Entry 1OWC (X-ray diffraction, 2.20 A resolution); this record covers chains A and B.

Chain A:
Name: Citrate synthase
From: Escherichia coli
Notes: EC 2.3.3.1
Reference sequence: P0ABH7 (CISY_ECOLI); residues 0-426 here correspond to UniProt positions 1-427 (UniProt number = residue number + 1)
Sequence (427 residues; row label = number of the first residue in the row; numbering starts at 0):
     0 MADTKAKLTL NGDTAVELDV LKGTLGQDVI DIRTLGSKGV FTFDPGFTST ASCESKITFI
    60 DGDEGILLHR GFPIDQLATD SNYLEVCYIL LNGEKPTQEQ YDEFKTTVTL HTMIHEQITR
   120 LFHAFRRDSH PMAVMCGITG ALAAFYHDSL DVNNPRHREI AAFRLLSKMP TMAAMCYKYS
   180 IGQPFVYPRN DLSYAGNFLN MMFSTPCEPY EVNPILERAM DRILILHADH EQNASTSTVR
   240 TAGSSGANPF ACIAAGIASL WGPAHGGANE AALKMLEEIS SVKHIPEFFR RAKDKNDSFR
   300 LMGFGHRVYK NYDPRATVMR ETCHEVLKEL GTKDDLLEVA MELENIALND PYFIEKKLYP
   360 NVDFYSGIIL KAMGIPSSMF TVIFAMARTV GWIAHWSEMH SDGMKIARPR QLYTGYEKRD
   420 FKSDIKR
Disordered / not traced: 0
Sequence notes: engineered mutation L109 (Arg110 in P0ABH7)
UniProt features mapped onto this chain:
  - active site: H305, D362
  - modified residue: K282 (N6-acetyllysine)

Chain B:
Name: Citrate synthase
From: Escherichia coli
Notes: EC 2.3.3.1
Reference sequence: P0ABH7 (CISY_ECOLI); residues 1000-1426 here correspond to UniProt positions 1-427 (UniProt number = residue number - 999)
Sequence (427 residues; row label = number of the first residue in the row):
  1000 MADTKAKLTL NGDTAVELDV LKGTLGQDVI DIRTLGSKGV FTFDPGFTST ASCESKITFI
  1060 DGDEGILLHR GFPIDQLATD SNYLEVCYIL LNGEKPTQEQ YDEFKTTVTL HTMIHEQITR
  1120 LFHAFRRDSH PMAVMCGITG ALAAFYHDSL DVNNPRHREI AAFRLLSKMP TMAAMCYKYS
  1180 IGQPFVYPRN DLSYAGNFLN MMFSTPCEPY EVNPILERAM DRILILHADH EQNASTSTVR
  1240 TAGSSGANPF ACIAAGIASL WGPAHGGANE AALKMLEEIS SVKHIPEFFR RAKDKNDSFR
  1300 LMGFGHRVYK NYDPRATVMR ETCHEVLKEL GTKDDLLEVA MELENIALND PYFIEKKLYP
  1360 NVDFYSGIIL KAMGIPSSMF TVIFAMARTV GWIAHWSEMH SDGMKIARPR QLYTGYEKRD
  1420 FKSDIKR
Disordered / not traced: 1000
Sequence notes: engineered mutation L1109 (Arg110 in P0ABH7)
UniProt features mapped onto this chain:
  - active site: H1305, D1362
  - modified residue: K1282 (N6-acetyllysine)

Chain A / chain B interface:
Contacting residue pairs (319):
  T3(A) - G1011(B)
  T3(A) - D1012(B)
  L7(A) - N1010(B)
  T8(A) - T1008(B)
  T8(A) - L1009(B)
  T8(A) - N1010(B)  hydrogen bond (backbone-backbone)
  L9(A) - L1007(B)  hydrophobic
  L9(A) - T1008(B)
  L9(A) - L1009(B)  hydrophobic
  L9(A) - I1029(B)  hydrophobic
  N10(A) - L1007(B)
  N10(A) - T1008(B)  hydrogen bond (backbone-backbone)
  G11(A) - T1003(B)  hydrogen bond (backbone-side chain)
  D12(A) - T1003(B)
  L20(A) - F1042(B)  hydrophobic
  K21(A) - L1411(B)
  G22(A) - L1411(B)
  G22(A) - Y1412(B)
  T23(A) - Y1412(B)  hydrogen bond (backbone-backbone)
  T23(A) - T1413(B)
  T23(A) - G1414(B)  hydrogen bond (side chain-backbone)
  T23(A) - E1416(B)
  L24(A) - Y1412(B)  hydrophobic
  L24(A) - Y1415(B)
  L24(A) - E1416(B)
  Q26(A) - G1038(B)
  Q26(A) - F1040(B)
  V28(A) - F1040(B)
  V28(A) - F1042(B)  hydrophobic
  V28(A) - L1411(B)  hydrophobic
  I29(A) - F1040(B)  hydrogen bond (backbone-backbone)
  I29(A) - T1041(B)
  I29(A) - F1042(B)  hydrogen bond (backbone-backbone)
  D30(A) - F1042(B)
  I31(A) - T1041(B)
  I31(A) - F1042(B)  hydrogen bond (backbone-backbone)
  I31(A) - D1043(B)
  I31(A) - S1048(B)
  I31(A) - T1049(B)
  R32(A) - F1042(B)
  R32(A) - D1043(B)
  R32(A) - P1044(B)
  R32(A) - S1048(B)
  G35(A) - S1048(B)  hydrogen bond (backbone-side chain)
  G38(A) - Q1026(B)
  V39(A) - I1029(B)  hydrophobic
  F40(A) - V1028(B)
  F40(A) - I1029(B)  hydrogen bond (backbone-backbone)
  F40(A) - T1047(B)
  F40(A) - S1048(B)
  T41(A) - V1028(B)
  T41(A) - I1029(B)
  T41(A) - I1031(B)
  T41(A) - S1048(B)  hydrogen bond (backbone-backbone)
  T41(A) - T1049(B)
  T41(A) - A1050(B)  hydrogen bond (backbone-backbone)
  F42(A) - L1020(B)  hydrophobic
  F42(A) - V1028(B)  hydrophobic
  F42(A) - I1029(B)  hydrogen bond (backbone-backbone)
  F42(A) - D1030(B)
  F42(A) - I1031(B)  hydrogen bond (backbone-backbone)
  F42(A) - R1032(B)
  F42(A) - A1050(B)
  F42(A) - C1052(B)
  F42(A) - E1053(B)
  D43(A) - I1031(B)
  D43(A) - A1050(B)  hydrogen bond (backbone-backbone)
  P44(A) - R1032(B)
  P44(A) - S1051(B)
  P44(A) - K1404(B)
  G45(A) - K1404(B)
  G45(A) - I1405(B)
  G45(A) - A1406(B)
  G45(A) - R1407(B)  hydrogen bond (backbone-backbone)
  G45(A) - P1408(B)
  F46(A) - F1046(B)  hydrophobic
  F46(A) - S1051(B)
  F46(A) - R1407(B)
  F46(A) - P1408(B)
  F46(A) - R1409(B)
  T47(A) - G1035(B)
  T47(A) - R1407(B)
  T47(A) - R1409(B)  hydrogen bond (backbone-side chain)
  S48(A) - I1031(B)  hydrogen bond (side chain-backbone)
  S48(A) - R1032(B)
  S48(A) - L1034(B)
  S48(A) - G1035(B)  hydrogen bond (side chain-backbone)
  S48(A) - F1040(B)
  S48(A) - T1041(B)  hydrogen bond (backbone-backbone)
  T49(A) - I1031(B)
  T49(A) - T1041(B)  hydrogen bond
  T49(A) - T1049(B)
  T49(A) - P1408(B)
  T49(A) - R1409(B)  hydrogen bond (backbone-backbone)
  A50(A) - T1041(B)  hydrogen bond (backbone-backbone)
  A50(A) - F1042(B)
  A50(A) - D1043(B)  hydrogen bond (backbone-backbone)
  A50(A) - R1409(B)
  A50(A) - Q1410(B)
  S51(A) - P1044(B)
  S51(A) - F1046(B)
  S51(A) - P1408(B)
  S51(A) - R1409(B)  hydrogen bond (backbone-backbone)
  C52(A) - F1042(B)
  C52(A) - Q1410(B)
  C52(A) - L1411(B)  hydrogen bond (backbone-backbone)
  E53(A) - F1042(B)
  E53(A) - L1411(B)
  E53(A) - T1413(B)  hydrogen bond
  S54(A) - Q1410(B)
  S54(A) - L1411(B)  hydrogen bond (backbone-backbone)
  S54(A) - Y1412(B)
  S54(A) - T1413(B)  hydrogen bond (backbone-backbone)
  S54(A) - G1414(B)
  K55(A) - Y1412(B)
  K55(A) - T1413(B)  hydrogen bond (side chain-backbone)
  K55(A) - G1414(B)
  T57(A) - Q1410(B)  hydrogen bond (backbone-side chain)
  T57(A) - Y1412(B)
  F58(A) - Y1412(B)  hydrophobic
  L67(A) - K1417(B)
  R69(A) - Y1415(B)
  R69(A) - R1418(B)  hydrogen bond (backbone-side chain)
  G70(A) - Y1412(B)
  G70(A) - Y1415(B)
  G70(A) - E1416(B)
  G70(A) - K1417(B)
  G70(A) - R1418(B)  hydrogen bond (backbone-backbone)
  F71(A) - R1418(B)
  F71(A) - D1419(B)
  F71(A) - F1420(B)  hydrophobic
  P72(A) - K1417(B)
  P72(A) - R1418(B)
  Q75(A) - D1419(B)  hydrogen bond
  Q75(A) - F1420(B)  hydrogen bond (side chain-backbone)
  D79(A) - F1420(B)
  S80(A) - F1420(B)
  E84(A) - F1420(B)
  E84(A) - S1422(B)  hydrogen bond
  E84(A) - I1424(B)
  I88(A) - F1420(B)  hydrophobic
  G92(A) - Y1415(B)
  G92(A) - R1418(B)  hydrogen bond (backbone-side chain)
  E93(A) - Y1415(B)  hydrogen bond
  E93(A) - R1418(B)  salt bridge
  K94(A) - R1418(B)
  K94(A) - F1420(B)
  K94(A) - K1421(B)
  P95(A) - I1424(B)
  T96(A) - I1424(B)
  Q97(A) - I1424(B)
  Q97(A) - K1425(B)  hydrogen bond (side chain-backbone)
  Y100(A) - I1424(B)  hydrophobic
  Y100(A) - R1426(B)  hydrogen bond (side chain-backbone)
  D101(A) - R1426(B)  hydrogen bond (backbone-side chain)
  K104(A) - R1426(B)
  T105(A) - R1426(B)
  H114(A) - R1125(B)
  Q116(A) - A1123(B)  hydrogen bond (side chain-backbone)
  R119(A) - H1122(B)  hydrogen bond (side chain-backbone)
  R119(A) - A1123(B)
  L120(A) - L1120(B)  hydrophobic
  L120(A) - A1123(B)  hydrophobic
  L120(A) - F1124(B)  hydrophobic
  A123(A) - Q1116(B)  hydrogen bond (backbone-side chain)
  A123(A) - R1119(B)
  A123(A) - L1120(B)  hydrophobic
  A123(A) - F1144(B)
  F124(A) - L1120(B)  hydrophobic
  F124(A) - A1140(B)  hydrophobic
  F124(A) - A1143(B)  hydrophobic
  R125(A) - H1114(B)
  R125(A) - F1144(B)  hydrogen bond (side chain-backbone)
  R125(A) - H1146(B)
  S128(A) - A1143(B)
  A132(A) - A1143(B)  hydrophobic
  C135(A) - G1139(B)
  G136(A) - G1139(B)  hydrogen bond (backbone-backbone)
  G139(A) - G1136(B)
  A140(A) - F1124(B)  hydrophobic
  A143(A) - S1128(B)
  A143(A) - A1132(B)  hydrophobic
  F144(A) - F1124(B)  hydrophobic
  F144(A) - R1125(B)
  L149(A) - H1264(B)
  D150(A) - H1264(B)
  D150(A) - G1265(B)
  D150(A) - G1266(B)  hydrogen bond (side chain-backbone)
  N152(A) - N1295(B)
  E230(A) - Q1410(B)
  Q231(A) - P1408(B)
  Q231(A) - Q1410(B)
  A233(A) - S1244(B)
  A233(A) - I1405(B)  hydrophobic
  A233(A) - A1406(B)
  S236(A) - P1408(B)
  T237(A) - T1240(B)  hydrogen bond (side chain-backbone)
  T237(A) - A1241(B)
  T240(A) - T1237(B)
  T240(A) - T1240(B)
  A241(A) - T1237(B)
  S244(A) - A1233(B)  hydrogen bond (side chain-backbone)
  S244(A) - T1237(B)  hydrogen bond
  S244(A) - S1258(B)  hydrogen bond
  S244(A) - G1261(B)
  S244(A) - P1262(B)
  G245(A) - G1261(B)
  G245(A) - H1264(B)  hydrogen bond (backbone-side chain)
  A246(A) - A1257(B)
  A246(A) - G1261(B)
  N247(A) - H1264(B)
  A250(A) - A1257(B)  hydrophobic
  A257(A) - A1246(B)
  A257(A) - A1250(B)  hydrophobic
  S258(A) - A1241(B)
  S258(A) - S1244(B)  hydrogen bond (backbone-side chain)
  S258(A) - A1246(B)
  G261(A) - G1245(B)
  G261(A) - A1246(B)
  P262(A) - S1244(B)
  H264(A) - L1149(B)  hydrogen bond (side chain-backbone)
  H264(A) - D1150(B)
  H264(A) - G1245(B)
  H264(A) - N1247(B)
  G265(A) - D1150(B)
  G265(A) - N1152(B)
  G266(A) - D1150(B)  hydrogen bond (backbone-side chain)
  R306(A) - R1407(B)
  K404(A) - P1044(B)
  K404(A) - G1045(B)
  I405(A) - G1045(B)
  I405(A) - A1233(B)  hydrophobic
  A406(A) - G1045(B)
  A406(A) - A1233(B)
  R407(A) - G1045(B)  hydrogen bond (backbone-backbone)
  R407(A) - F1046(B)
  R407(A) - T1047(B)
  R407(A) - R1299(B)
  R407(A) - R1306(B)
  P408(A) - G1045(B)
  P408(A) - F1046(B)
  P408(A) - T1049(B)
  P408(A) - S1051(B)
  P408(A) - Q1231(B)
  P408(A) - S1236(B)
  R409(A) - F1046(B)
  R409(A) - T1047(B)  hydrogen bond (side chain-backbone)
  R409(A) - T1049(B)  hydrogen bond (backbone-backbone)
  R409(A) - A1050(B)
  R409(A) - S1051(B)  hydrogen bond (backbone-backbone)
  Q410(A) - A1050(B)
  Q410(A) - C1052(B)
  Q410(A) - S1054(B)
  Q410(A) - T1057(B)  hydrogen bond (side chain-backbone)
  Q410(A) - E1230(B)  hydrogen bond
  Q410(A) - Q1231(B)
  L411(A) - L1020(B)  hydrophobic
  L411(A) - K1021(B)
  L411(A) - G1022(B)
  L411(A) - V1028(B)  hydrophobic
  L411(A) - C1052(B)  hydrogen bond (backbone-backbone)
  L411(A) - E1053(B)
  L411(A) - S1054(B)  hydrogen bond (backbone-backbone)
  Y412(A) - G1022(B)
  Y412(A) - T1023(B)  hydrogen bond (backbone-backbone)
  Y412(A) - L1024(B)  hydrophobic
  Y412(A) - S1054(B)
  Y412(A) - K1055(B)
  Y412(A) - T1057(B)
  Y412(A) - F1058(B)  hydrophobic
  T413(A) - T1023(B)
  T413(A) - E1053(B)  hydrogen bond
  T413(A) - S1054(B)  hydrogen bond (backbone-backbone)
  T413(A) - K1055(B)  hydrogen bond (backbone-side chain)
  G414(A) - T1023(B)  hydrogen bond (backbone-side chain)
  G414(A) - S1054(B)
  G414(A) - K1055(B)
  Y415(A) - L1024(B)
  Y415(A) - R1069(B)
  Y415(A) - G1070(B)
  Y415(A) - G1092(B)
  Y415(A) - E1093(B)  hydrogen bond
  E416(A) - T1023(B)
  E416(A) - L1024(B)
  E416(A) - G1070(B)
  K417(A) - L1024(B)
  K417(A) - L1067(B)
  K417(A) - G1070(B)
  K417(A) - P1072(B)
  R418(A) - R1069(B)  hydrogen bond (side chain-backbone)
  R418(A) - G1070(B)  hydrogen bond (backbone-backbone)
  R418(A) - F1071(B)
  R418(A) - P1072(B)
  R418(A) - G1092(B)  hydrogen bond (side chain-backbone)
  R418(A) - E1093(B)  salt bridge
  D419(A) - F1071(B)
  D419(A) - Q1075(B)
  F420(A) - F1071(B)  hydrophobic
  F420(A) - Q1075(B)  hydrogen bond (backbone-side chain)
  F420(A) - L1076(B)  hydrophobic
  F420(A) - D1079(B)
  F420(A) - S1080(B)
  F420(A) - E1084(B)
  F420(A) - I1088(B)  hydrophobic
  K421(A) - K1094(B)  hydrogen bond (backbone-side chain)
  S422(A) - E1084(B)  hydrogen bond
  D423(A) - K1094(B)  salt bridge
  D423(A) - P1095(B)
  D423(A) - Q1097(B)
  I424(A) - E1084(B)
  I424(A) - P1095(B)
  I424(A) - T1096(B)
  I424(A) - Q1097(B)
  I424(A) - Y1100(B)  hydrophobic
  K425(A) - Q1097(B)
  R426(A) - Q1097(B)
  R426(A) - Y1100(B)
  R426(A) - D1101(B)  salt bridge
  R426(A) - K1104(B)
Also at the interface, not in a pair above, chain A (132 interface residues in all): D27, L34, I56, L76, N81, H122, A142, H146, N232, A254, W260, R299
Also at the interface, not in a pair above, chain B (134 interface residues in all): K1006, D1027, V1039, I1056, N1081, D1127, C1135, A1142, N1232, S1234, A1254, D1423

Overview:
132 residues of chain A face 134 of chain B across their interface; the contacts include 75 hydrogen bonds and
4 salt bridges. Among the polar pairs are E93(A)-R1418(B), R418(A)-E1093(B) and D423(A)-K1094(B).
Both chains are Citrate synthase (Escherichia coli). Entry 1OWC (Three Dimensional Structure Analysis Of The
R109L Variant of the Type II Citrate Synthase From E. ...) was determined by X-ray diffraction (same
publication as 1OWB).
